PDB entry 4UFH | X-ray diffraction, 2.16 A resolution | chain A

== Chain A ==
Protein: Galactocerebrosidase
Source organism: Mus musculus
Notes: EC 3.2.1.46
UniProtKB: P54818 (GALC_MOUSE); residues 25-668 here correspond to UniProt positions 41-684 (UniProt number = residue number + 16)
Chain sequence (654 residues; numbered 15 to 668; the number before each row is that of its first residue):
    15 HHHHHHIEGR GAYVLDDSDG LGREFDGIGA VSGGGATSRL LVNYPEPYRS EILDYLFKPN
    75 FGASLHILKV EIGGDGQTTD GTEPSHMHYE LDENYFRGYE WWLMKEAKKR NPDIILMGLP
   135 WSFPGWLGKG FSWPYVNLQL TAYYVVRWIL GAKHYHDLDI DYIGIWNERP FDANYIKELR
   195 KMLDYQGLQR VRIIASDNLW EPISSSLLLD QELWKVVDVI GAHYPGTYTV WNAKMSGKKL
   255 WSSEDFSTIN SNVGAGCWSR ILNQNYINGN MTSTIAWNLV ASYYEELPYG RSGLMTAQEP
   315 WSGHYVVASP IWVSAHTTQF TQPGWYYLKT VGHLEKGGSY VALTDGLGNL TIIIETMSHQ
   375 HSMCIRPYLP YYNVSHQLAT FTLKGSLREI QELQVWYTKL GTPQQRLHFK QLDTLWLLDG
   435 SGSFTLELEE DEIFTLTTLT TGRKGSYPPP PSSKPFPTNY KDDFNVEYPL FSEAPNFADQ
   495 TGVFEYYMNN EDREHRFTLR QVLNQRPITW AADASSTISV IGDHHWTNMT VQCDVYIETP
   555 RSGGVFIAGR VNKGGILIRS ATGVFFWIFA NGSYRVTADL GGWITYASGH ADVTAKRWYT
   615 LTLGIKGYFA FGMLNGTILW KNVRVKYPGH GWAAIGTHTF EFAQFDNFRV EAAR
Disordered / not traced: 15-24, 416-418
Sequence notes: expression tag (15-24)
Cystine bridges: Cys271-Cys378
Covalently attached groups: N-acetylglucosamine (NAG) linked to Asn284, Asn363, Asn387, Asn542
Bound ions: Ni2+ site 1 near His168 (its only coordinating residue here); Ca2+: Asp477, Asn479, Phe511, Asp660; Ni2+ site 2: His538, His644
Ligand contacts: D-galacto-isofagomine (GIF): Gly48, Thr92, Thr93, Trp135, Asn181, Glu182, Tyr238, Glu258, Ser261, Trp291, Tyr303, Ile379, Arg380, Trp524
Curated features (UniProtKB/Swiss-Prot):
  - active site: Glu182 (Proton donor/acceptor), Glu258 (Nucleophile)
  - binding site (substrate): Thr93, Trp135, Asn181, Arg380
  - glycosylation (N-linked (GlcNAc...) asparagine): Asn284, Asn363, Asn387, Asn542, Asn585, Asn629
What the authors report for this chain:
  - catalytic residues: Glu182, Glu258 (citing earlier work)
  - binding site for D-galacto-isofagomine: Gly48, Thr93, Trp135, Glu182, Glu258, Ser261, Arg380
  - specificity-determining residues: Trp291 (citing earlier work)
  - mutagenesis - E258Q: abolished stability in response to D-galacto-isofagomine

== Summary ==
Bound to chain A: D-galacto-isofagomine. Covalently linked N-acetylglucosamine: at Asn284, Asn363, Asn387 and
Asn542. Asp477, Asn479, Phe511 and Asp660 coordinate Ca2+. The Ni2+ site 2 is built by His538 and His644. From
UniProt: active-site residues Glu182 and Glu258 and 4 substrate-binding residues. From the paper: catalytic
residues Glu182 and Glu258; E258Q abolishes stability in response to D-galacto-isofagomine.
Chain A is Galactocerebrosidase (Mus musculus); the structure, Mouse Galactocerebrosidase complexed with
iso-galacto-fagomine IGF, was determined by X-ray diffraction, deposited together with 4UFM, 4UFI, 4UFJ, 4UFK
and 4UFL.
